9ERC - chains S and T of the 4 polymer chains in the assembly; structure by X-ray diffraction, 1.31 A resolution.

== Chain S (and T) ==
Molecule: Hydrogenase-2 small chain
Source organism: Escherichia coli
Notes: EC 1.12.99.6; chain T of this document is another copy of the same molecule, construct and numbering; everything in this record applies to it too
UniProt: P69741 (MBHT_ECOLI); residues 2-293 here correspond to UniProt positions 39-330 (UniProt number = residue number + 37)
Sequence (298 residues; row label = number of the first residue in the row):
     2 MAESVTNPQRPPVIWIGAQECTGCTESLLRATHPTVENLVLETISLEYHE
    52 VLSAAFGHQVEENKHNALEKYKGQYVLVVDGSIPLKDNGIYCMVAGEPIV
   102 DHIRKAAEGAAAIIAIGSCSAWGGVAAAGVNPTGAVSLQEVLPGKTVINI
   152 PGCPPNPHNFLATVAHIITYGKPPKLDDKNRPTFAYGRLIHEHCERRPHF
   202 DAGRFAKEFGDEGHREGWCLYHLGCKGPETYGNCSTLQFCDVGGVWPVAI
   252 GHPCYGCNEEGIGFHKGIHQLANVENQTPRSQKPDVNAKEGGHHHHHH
Unresolved in the structure: 2-8, 277-299 (chain T: 2-9, 277-299)
Differences from the reference sequence: expression tag (294-299)
Ion coordination: 4Fe-4S cluster Fe site 1: Cys22, Cys25, Cys120, Cys154; Mg2+ near Asp88 (its only coordinating residue here); 4Fe-4S cluster Fe site 2: His192, Cys195, Cys220, Cys226; 3Fe-4S cluster Fe: Cys235, Cys255, Cys258
Residues lining bound ligands:
  - 3Fe-4S cluster (F3S): Ile191, Thr231, Cys235, Phe240, Trp247, Pro248, Cys255, Tyr256, Gly257, Cys258, Asn259
  - 4Fe-4S cluster (SF4), molecule 1: Glu21, Cys22, Gly24, Cys25, Gly82, Gly118, Ser119, Cys120, Val126, Gly153, Cys154, Pro155
  - 4Fe-4S cluster (SF4), molecule 2: Ile191, His192, Cys195, Arg197, Arg198, Phe201, Cys220, Leu221, Tyr222, Cys226, Gly228, Pro229, Val249
UniProt features mapped onto this chain:
  - binding site ([4Fe-4S] cluster): Cys22, Cys25, Cys120, Cys154, His192, Cys195, Cys220, Cys226
  - binding site ([3Fe-4S] cluster): Cys235, Cys255, Cys258

== Chain S / chain T interface ==
Pairs across the interface - 39 pairs, chain S then chain T:
  Arg189(S) - His200(T)  hydrogen bond
  Arg189(S) - Glu217(T)  hydrogen bond (side chain-backbone)
  Arg189(S) - Trp219(T)
  His192(S) - Pro199(T)
  Glu193(S) - Pro199(T)
  Glu193(S) - His200(T)  hydrogen bond (backbone-side chain)
  Glu193(S) - Arg205(T)  salt bridge
  His194(S) - Glu196(T)
  His194(S) - Arg197(T)
  His194(S) - Pro199(T)
  His194(S) - His200(T)  hydrogen bond
  His194(S) - Gly218(T)
  Cys195(S) - Cys195(T)
  Cys195(S) - Glu196(T)
  Cys195(S) - Pro199(T)
  Glu196(S) - His194(T)
  Glu196(S) - Cys195(T)
  Glu196(S) - Glu196(T)
  Arg197(S) - His194(T)
  Arg198(S) - Pro199(T)
  Arg198(S) - Asp202(T)  salt bridge
  Pro199(S) - His192(T)
  Pro199(S) - Glu193(T)
  Pro199(S) - His194(T)
  Pro199(S) - Cys195(T)
  Pro199(S) - Arg198(T)
  His200(S) - Arg189(T)  hydrogen bond
  His200(S) - Glu193(T)  hydrogen bond (side chain-backbone)
  His200(S) - His194(T)  hydrogen bond
  Asp202(S) - Arg198(T)  salt bridge
  Asp202(S) - Asp202(T)
  Arg205(S) - Glu193(T)  salt bridge
  Glu217(S) - Arg189(T)  hydrogen bond (backbone-side chain)
  Gly218(S) - His194(T)
  Trp219(S) - Arg189(T)
  Asp242(S) - Asp242(T)
  Asp242(S) - Val243(T)
  Val243(S) - Asp242(T)
  Gly244(S) - Gly244(T)
Also at the interface, not in a pair above, chain S (20 interface residues in all): Thr237, Gly245
Also at the interface, not in a pair above, chain T (20 interface residues in all): Thr237, Gly245

== Overview ==
Chain S and chain T each contribute 20 residues to their interface; the contacts include 8 hydrogen bonds and
4 salt bridges. Polar pairs include Glu193(S)-Arg205(T), Arg198(S)-Asp202(T) and Arg189(S)-His200(T). Ligands
of chain S: 4Fe-4S cluster and 3Fe-4S cluster.
Chain S and chain T are both Hydrogenase-2 small chain (Escherichia coli); the structure, Hydrogenase-2 Ni-Li
state, was determined by X-ray diffraction.
